PDB entry 1HNV | X-ray diffraction, 3.00 A resolution | chains A and B

== Chain A ==
Molecule: HIV-1 reverse transcriptase (subunit P66)
Organism: Human immunodeficiency virus 1
Notes: EC 2.7.7.49
UniProt: P03366 (POL_HV1B1); residues 1-558 here correspond to UniProt positions 599-1156 (UniProt number = residue number + 598)
Amino-acid sequence (558 residues; each row starts with the number of its first residue):
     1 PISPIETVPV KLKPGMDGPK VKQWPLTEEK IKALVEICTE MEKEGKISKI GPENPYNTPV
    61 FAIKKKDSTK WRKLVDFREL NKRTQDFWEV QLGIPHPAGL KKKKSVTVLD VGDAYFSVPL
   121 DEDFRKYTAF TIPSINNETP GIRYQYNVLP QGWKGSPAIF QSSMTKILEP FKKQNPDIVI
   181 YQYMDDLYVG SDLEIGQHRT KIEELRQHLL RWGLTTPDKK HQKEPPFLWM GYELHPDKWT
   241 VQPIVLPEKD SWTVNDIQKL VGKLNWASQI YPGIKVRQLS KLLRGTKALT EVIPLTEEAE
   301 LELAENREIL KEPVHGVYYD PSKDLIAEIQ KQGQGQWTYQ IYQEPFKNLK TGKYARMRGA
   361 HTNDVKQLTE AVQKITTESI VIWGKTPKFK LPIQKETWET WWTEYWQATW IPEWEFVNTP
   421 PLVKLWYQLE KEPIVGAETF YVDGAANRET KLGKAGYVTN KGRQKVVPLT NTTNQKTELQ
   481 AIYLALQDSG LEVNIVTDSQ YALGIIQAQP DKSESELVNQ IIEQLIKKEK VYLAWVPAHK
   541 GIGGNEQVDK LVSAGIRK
Sequence notes: conflict Ser280 (Cys447 in P03366)
Swiss-Prot annotation at these positions:
  - binding site (Mg(2+)): Asp186
  - site: Trp402 (Essential for RT p66/p51 heterodimerization)
Residues lining bound ligands: tibo r86183 (TBO; 5-chloro-8-methyl-7-(3-methyl-but-2-enyl)-6,7,8,9-tetrahydro-2H-2,7,9a-triaza-benzo[cd]azulene-1-thione): Leu100, Lys101, Lys103, Val106, Val179, Ile180, Tyr181, Tyr188, Phe227, Trp229, Leu234, His235, Tyr318

== Chain B ==
Molecule: HIV-1 reverse transcriptase (subunit P51)
Organism: Human immunodeficiency virus 1
Notes: EC 2.7.7.49
UniProt: P03366 (POL_HV1B1); residues 1-427 here correspond to UniProt positions 599-1025 (UniProt number = residue number + 598)
Amino-acid sequence (427 residues; each row starts with the number of its first residue):
     1 PISPIETVPV KLKPGMDGPK VKQWPLTEEK IKALVEICTE MEKEGKISKI GPENPYNTPV
    61 FAIKKKDSTK WRKLVDFREL NKRTQDFWEV QLGIPHPAGL KKKKSVTVLD VGDAYFSVPL
   121 DEDFRKYTAF TIPSINNETP GIRYQYNVLP QGWKGSPAIF QSSMTKILEP FKKQNPDIVI
   181 YQYMDDLYVG SDLEIGQHRT KIEELRQHLL RWGLTTPDKK HQKEPPFLWM GYELHPDKWT
   241 VQPIVLPEKD SWTVNDIQKL VGKLNWASQI YPGIKVRQLS KLLRGTKALT EVIPLTEEAE
   301 LELAENREIL KEPVHGVYYD PSKDLIAEIQ KQGQGQWTYQ IYQEPFKNLK TGKYARMRGA
   361 HTNDVKQLTE AVQKITTESI VIWGKTPKFK LPIQKETWET WWTEYWQATW IPEWEFVNTP
   421 PLVKLWY
Sequence notes: conflict Ser280 (Cys447 in P03366)
Swiss-Prot annotation at these positions:
  - binding site (Mg(2+)): Asp186
  - site: Trp402 (Essential for RT p66/p51 heterodimerization)

== Chain A / chain B interface ==
Contacting residue pairs (84):
  Pro9(A) with Glu53(B)
  Gln85(A) with Glu53(B), hydrogen bond (side chain-backbone)
  Asp86(A) with Lys20(B), salt bridge; Pro55(B)
  Phe87(A) with Pro52(B); Pro55(B)
  Trp88(A) with Pro52(B), hydrogen bond (backbone-backbone); Thr131(B); Arg143(B)
  Gln91(A) with Pro140(B)
  Leu92(A) with Lys22(B)
  Gly93(A) with Asn137(B)
  Ile94(A) with Asn137(B), hydrogen bond (backbone-side chain)
  Pro95(A) with Asn136(B); Asn137(B)
  His96(A) with Asn136(B), hydrogen bond (backbone-side chain)
  Leu100(A) with Asn136(B); Glu138(B)
  Ala158(A) with Pro52(B)
  Gln161(A) with Pro140(B)
  Ser162(A) with Pro52(B)
  Tyr181(A) with Asn137(B); Glu138(B)
  Gln373(A) with Glu396(B); Thr397(B), hydrogen bond
  Ile380(A) with Pro25(B)
  Val381(A) with Pro25(B), hydrophobic; Asn136(B), hydrogen bond (backbone-backbone)
  Ile382(A) with Ile135(B); Asn136(B)
  Gly384(A) with Thr27(B), hydrogen bond (backbone-side chain); Glu28(B), hydrogen bond (backbone-backbone)
  Lys385(A) with Glu28(B)
  Trp402(A) with Lys331(B), hydrogen bond (backbone-side chain); Asp364(B)
  Glu404(A) with Lys424(B)
  Tyr405(A) with Lys331(B), hydrogen bond (backbone-side chain)
  Trp406(A) with Lys331(B); Val417(B); Asn418(B); Thr419(B); Pro421(B)
  Gln407(A) with Lys331(B), hydrogen bond (backbone-side chain); Pro392(B); Ile393(B)
  Ala408(A) with Asp364(B); Pro392(B), hydrogen bond (backbone-backbone); Ile393(B)
  Thr409(A) with Asp364(B); Val365(B)
  Trp410(A) with Val365(B), hydrophobic; Trp401(B); Tyr405(B), hydrogen bond
  Glu432(A) with Lys259(B), salt bridge
  Pro433(A) with Asn255(B); Leu289(B), hydrophobic; Thr290(B)
  Ile434(A) with Thr290(B), hydrogen bond (backbone-side chain)
  Val435(A) with Thr290(B)
  Thr439(A) with Lys287(B); Ala288(B); Leu289(B), hydrogen bond (side chain-backbone)
  Tyr441(A) with Val254(B); Thr286(B); Lys287(B), hydrogen bond (side chain-backbone)
  Asn460(A) with Thr286(B)
  Asn494(A) with Leu289(B)
  Gln500(A) with Leu422(B)
  Tyr532(A) with Asn255(B), hydrogen bond; Lys259(B); Leu289(B), hydrophobic
  Val536(A) with Gln258(B)
  Pro537(A) with Asn265(B)
  Lys540(A) with Asn265(B)
  Gly541(A) with Ser280(B); Arg284(B)
  Ile542(A) with Leu283(B), hydrophobic; Arg284(B)
  Gly543(A) with Arg284(B); Gly285(B)
  Gly544(A) with Arg284(B); Gly285(B), hydrogen bond (backbone-backbone); Thr286(B)
  Glu546(A) with Arg284(B), salt bridge
Interface residues without a listed pair, chain A (59 interface residues in all): Val8, Glu89, Ile159, Glu370, Thr376, Thr377, Trp383, Thr403, Val458, Thr459, Val496
Interface residues without a listed pair, chain B (54 interface residues in all): Leu26, Asn54, Tyr56, Asn57, Trp337, Thr362, Asn363, Gln394, Thr400, Pro420

== Summary ==
Chain A and chain B form an interface of 59 and 54 residues respectively; the contacts include 18 hydrogen
bonds and 3 salt bridges. Among the polar pairs are Asp86(A)-Lys20(B), Glu432(A)-Lys259(B) and
Glu546(A)-Arg284(B). Ligands of chain A: tibo r86183.
Chain A is HIV-1 reverse transcriptase (subunit P66) and chain B is HIV-1 reverse transcriptase (subunit P51),
both from Human immunodeficiency virus 1; the structure, Structure of HIV-1 rt(slash)tibo R 86183 complex
reveals similarity in the binding of diverse nonnucleoside inhibitors, was determined by X-ray diffraction.
